8GIY - chains C and F of the 8 polymer chains in the assembly; structure by electron microscopy, 3.70 A resolution.

[Chain C]
Protein: DNA polymerase III subunit tau
Source organism: Escherichia coli K-12
Notes: EC 2.7.7.7
UniProt: P06710 (DPO3X_ECOLI), isoform P06710-2; numbering as in UniProt (aligned over 1-430)
Sequence (431 residues; row label = number of the first residue in the row):
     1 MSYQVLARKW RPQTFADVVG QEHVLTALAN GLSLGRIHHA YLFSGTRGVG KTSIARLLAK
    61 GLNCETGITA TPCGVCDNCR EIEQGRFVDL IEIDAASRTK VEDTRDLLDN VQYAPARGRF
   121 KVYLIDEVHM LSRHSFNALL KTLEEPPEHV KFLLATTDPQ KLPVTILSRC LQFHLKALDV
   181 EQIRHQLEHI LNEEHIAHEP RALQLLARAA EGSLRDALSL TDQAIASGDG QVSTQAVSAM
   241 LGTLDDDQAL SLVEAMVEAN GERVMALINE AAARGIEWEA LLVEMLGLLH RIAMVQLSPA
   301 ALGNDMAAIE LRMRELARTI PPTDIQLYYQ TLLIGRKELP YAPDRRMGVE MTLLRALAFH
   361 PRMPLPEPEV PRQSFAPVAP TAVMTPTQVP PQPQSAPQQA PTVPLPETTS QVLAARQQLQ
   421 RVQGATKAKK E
Unresolved in the structure: 1-2, 370-431
Differences from the reference sequence: expression tag (431)
Metal / ion sites: Mg2+: Thr52 (together with ATP-gamma-S); Zn2+: Cys64, Cys73, Cys76, Cys79
Ligand contacts: ATP-gamma-S (AGS; phosphothiophosphoric acid-adenylate ester): Ala7, Trp10, Arg11, Pro12, Asp17, Val18, Val19, Thr46, Arg47, Gly48, Val49, Gly50, Lys51, Thr52, Ser53, Glu127, Thr157, Leu178, Leu214, Arg215, Leu218
Curated features (UniProtKB/Swiss-Prot):
  - binding site (ATP): Gly45 to Thr52
  - binding site (Zn(2+)): Cys64, Cys73, Cys76, Cys79
  - mutagenesis: Gly118 (G118D: In dnaX2016(Ts); present in both isoforms, unable to grow at 42 degrees Celsius)

[Chain F]
Protein: DNA polymerase III subunit psi
Source organism: Escherichia coli K-12
Notes: EC 2.7.7.7
UniProt: P28632 (HOLD_ECOLI); residue numbers follow UniProt; this construct covers 1-137
Sequence (137 residues; row label = number of the first residue in the row):
     1 MTSRRDWQLQ QLGITQWSLR RPGALQGEIA IAIPAHVRLV MVANDLPALT DPLVSDVLRA
    61 LTVSPDQVLQ LTPEKIAMLP QGSHCNSWRL GTDEPLSLEG AQVASPALTD LRANPTARAA
   121 LWQQICTYEH DFFPRND
Unresolved in the structure: 1, 34-137

[Chain C / chain F interface]
Residue-residue contacts (17):
  Gln296(C) with Gln26(F); Gly27(F); Ile29(F)
  Leu297(C) with Leu25(F), hydrophobic; Gln26(F), hydrogen bond (backbone-backbone)
  Ser298(C) with Gln26(F)
  Pro299(C) with Gln26(F)
  Ala317(C) with Glu28(F); Ile29(F)
  Arg318(C) with Glu28(F); Ala30(F)
  Ile320(C) with Ile29(F)
  Pro321(C) with Ile31(F)
  Thr323(C) with Trp17(F)
  Gln330(C) with Ile14(F)
  Phe359(C) with Arg5(F); Gln8(F)
Interface residues without a listed pair, chain C (15 interface residues in all): Thr319, Pro322, Leu327, Ile334
Interface residues without a listed pair, chain F (13 interface residues in all): Leu9, Leu12

[Summary]
15 residues of chain C and 13 residues of chain F are in contact, with 1 hydrogen bond. Its one hydrogen bond,
Leu297(C)-Gln26(F), is backbone to backbone. Ligands of chain C: ATP-gamma-S.
Chain C is DNA polymerase III subunit tau and chain F is DNA polymerase III subunit psi, both from Escherichia
coli K-12; the structure, E. coli clamp loader with closed clamp, was determined by electron microscopy,
deposited together with 8GIZ, 8GJ0, 8GJ1, 8GJ2 and 8GJ3.
